PDB entry 8WA1 | electron microscopy, 2.80 A resolution | chains B and C of the 23 polymer chains in the assembly

# Chain B
Protein: DNA-directed RNA polymerase subunit beta
Organism: Nicotiana tabacum
UniProt: P06271 (RPOB_TOBAC); residues 1-1070 here = UniProt positions 1-1070
Amino-acid sequence (1070 residues; numbered 1 to 1070; the number before each row is that of its first residue):
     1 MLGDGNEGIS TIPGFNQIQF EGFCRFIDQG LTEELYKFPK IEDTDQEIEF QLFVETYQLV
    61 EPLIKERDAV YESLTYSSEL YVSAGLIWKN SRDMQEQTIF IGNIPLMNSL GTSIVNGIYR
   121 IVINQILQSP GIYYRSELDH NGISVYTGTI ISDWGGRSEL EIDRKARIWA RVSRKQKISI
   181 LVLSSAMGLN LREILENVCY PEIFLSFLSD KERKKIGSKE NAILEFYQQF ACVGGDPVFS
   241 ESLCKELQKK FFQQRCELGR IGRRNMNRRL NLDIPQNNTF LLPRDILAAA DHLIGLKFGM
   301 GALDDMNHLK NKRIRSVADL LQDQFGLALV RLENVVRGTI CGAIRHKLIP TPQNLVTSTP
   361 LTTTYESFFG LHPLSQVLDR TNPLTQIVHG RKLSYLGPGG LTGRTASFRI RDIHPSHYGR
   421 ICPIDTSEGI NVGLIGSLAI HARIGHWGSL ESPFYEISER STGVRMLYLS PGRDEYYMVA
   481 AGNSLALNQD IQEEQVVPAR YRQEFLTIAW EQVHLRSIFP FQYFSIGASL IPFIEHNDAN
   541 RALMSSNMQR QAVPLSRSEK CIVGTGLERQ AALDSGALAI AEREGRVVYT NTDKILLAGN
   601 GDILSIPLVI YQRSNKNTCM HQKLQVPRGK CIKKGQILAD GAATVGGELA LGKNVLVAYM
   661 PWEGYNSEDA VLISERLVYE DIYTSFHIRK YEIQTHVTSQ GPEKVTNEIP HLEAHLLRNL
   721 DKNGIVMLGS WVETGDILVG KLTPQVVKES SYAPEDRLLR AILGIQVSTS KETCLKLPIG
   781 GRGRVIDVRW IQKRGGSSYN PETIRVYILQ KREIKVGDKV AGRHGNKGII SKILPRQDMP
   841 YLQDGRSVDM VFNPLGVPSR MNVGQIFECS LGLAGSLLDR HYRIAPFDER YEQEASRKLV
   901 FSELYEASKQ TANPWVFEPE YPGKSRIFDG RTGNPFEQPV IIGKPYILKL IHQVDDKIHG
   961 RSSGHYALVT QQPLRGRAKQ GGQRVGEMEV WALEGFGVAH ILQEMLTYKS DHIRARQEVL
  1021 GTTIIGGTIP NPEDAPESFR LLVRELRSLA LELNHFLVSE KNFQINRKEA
Unresolved in the structure: 1-5, 209-250, 746-769, 1070
Metal / ion sites: Zn2+: Glu535, His536, Asp888, Glu889, Ser896

# Chain C
Protein: DNA-directed RNA polymerase subunit gamma
Organism: Nicotiana tabacum
UniProt: A0A140G1Q3 (A0A140G1Q3_TOBAC); residues 1-688 here = UniProt positions 1-688
Amino-acid sequence (688 residues; numbered 1 to 688; the number before each row is that of its first residue):
     1 MNNNFSSMID RYKHQQLRIG SVSPQQISAW ATKILPNGEI VGEVTKPYTF HYKTNKPEKD
    61 GLFCERIFGP IKSGICACGN YRVIGDEKED PKFCEQCGVE FVDSRIRRYQ MGYIKLACPV
   121 THVWYLKRLP SYIANLLDKP LKELEGLVYC DFSFARPITK KPTFLRLRGL FEYEIQSWKY
   181 SIPLFFTTQG FDTFRNREIS TGAGAIREQL ADLDLRIIIE NSLVEWEELG EEGHTGNEWE
   241 DRKVGRRKDF LVRRVELAKH FIRTNIEPEW MVLCLLPVLP PELRPIIQID GGKLMSSDIN
   301 ELYRRVIYRN NTLTDLLTTS RSTPGELVMC QEKLVQEAVD TLLDNGIRGQ PMRDGHNKVY
   361 KSFSDVIEGK EGRFRETLLG KRVDYSGRSV IVVGPSLSLH RCGLPREIAI ELFQTFVIRG
   421 LIRQHLASNI GVAKSKIREK EPIVWEILQE VMQGHPVLLN RAPTLHRLGI QAFQPVLVEG
   481 RAICLHPLVC KGFNADFDGD QMAVHVPLSL EAQVEARLLM FSHMNLLSPA IGDPISVPTQ
   541 DMLIGLYVLT SGNHRGICVN RYNPCNRRNY QNQKRSDNSH YKYTKEPFFS NSYDAIGAYR
   601 QKRINLDSPL WLRWRLDQRV IASRETPIEV HYESLGTFYE IYGHYLIVRS LKKQILFIYI
   661 RTTVGHIALY REIEEAIQGF SRAYSSGT
Unresolved in the structure: 1-7, 287-294, 568-584, 686-688
Metal / ion sites: Mg2+: Asp496, Asp498, Asp500 (shared with 1 residue of chain S)

# Interface between chain B and chain C
Contacting residue pairs (188; chain B residue first):
  Arg404(B) - Lys370(C)
  Glu663(B) - Pro395(C)
  Tyr665(B) - Pro395(C)
  Ser667(B) - Phe497(C)
  Glu668(B) - Asp496(C)
  Glu668(B) - Phe497(C)
  Glu668(B) - Gln540(C)  hydrogen bond
  Asp669(B) - Phe497(C)
  Ala670(B) - Val393(C)  hydrophobic
  Gln700(B) - Thr54(C)
  Lys819(B) - Asp498(C)
  Lys827(B) - Asp498(C)  salt bridge
  Ile829(B) - Val392(C)  hydrophobic
  Ile829(B) - Phe497(C)
  Ile829(B) - Gly499(C)
  Ile830(B) - Val392(C)
  Ser831(B) - Val392(C)
  Ser831(B) - Val393(C)
  Asn853(B) - Asp541(C)  hydrogen bond
  Leu855(B) - Gln540(C)
  Leu855(B) - Asp541(C)
  Asn934(B) - Lys602(C)
  Pro935(B) - Lys602(C)
  Val954(B) - Val390(C)  hydrophobic
  Val954(B) - Arg481(C)
  Asp955(B) - Arg481(C)  salt bridge
  Lys957(B) - Arg388(C)
  Lys957(B) - Ser389(C)
  Lys957(B) - Val390(C)
  Lys957(B) - Gln501(C)
  Ile958(B) - Arg388(C)
  Ile958(B) - Ser389(C)
  Ile958(B) - Glu407(C)
  Ile958(B) - Ile408(C)  hydrophobic
  Ile958(B) - Arg481(C)
  His959(B) - Gly387(C)
  His959(B) - Arg388(C)  hydrogen bond (backbone-backbone)
  His959(B) - Ile408(C)
  Gly960(B) - Ser386(C)
  Gly960(B) - Glu411(C)
  Arg961(B) - Asp384(C)  salt bridge
  Arg961(B) - Tyr385(C)  hydrogen bond (backbone-backbone)
  Arg961(B) - Ser386(C)  hydrogen bond (backbone-backbone)
  Arg961(B) - Leu412(C)
  Ser962(B) - Asp384(C)
  Ser962(B) - Tyr385(C)  hydrogen bond (backbone-backbone)
  Ser962(B) - Glu411(C)
  Ser962(B) - Gln414(C)
  Tyr966(B) - Asp384(C)  hydrogen bond
  Leu968(B) - Arg108(C)
  Leu968(B) - Pro285(C)  hydrophobic
  Val969(B) - Arg108(C)  hydrogen bond (backbone-side chain)
  Val969(B) - Leu283(C)
  Gln971(B) - Arg108(C)
  Gln972(B) - Thr377(C)
  Gln972(B) - Lys381(C)
  Gln972(B) - Arg382(C)
  Pro973(B) - Arg382(C)
  Pro973(B) - Val383(C)
  Pro973(B) - Asp384(C)
  Leu974(B) - Arg382(C)  hydrogen bond (backbone-side chain)
  Arg975(B) - Arg382(C)
  Gly982(B) - Arg382(C)  hydrogen bond (backbone-side chain)
  Gly982(B) - Val383(C)
  Gln983(B) - Arg382(C)
  Gln983(B) - Val383(C)  hydrogen bond (backbone-backbone)
  Gln983(B) - Ser386(C)
  Gln983(B) - Gly387(C)
  Gln983(B) - Arg388(C)
  Gln983(B) - Ala503(C)
  Arg984(B) - Arg375(C)
  Arg984(B) - Glu376(C)  salt bridge
  Arg984(B) - Gly380(C)  hydrogen bond (side chain-backbone)
  Arg984(B) - Lys381(C)
  Arg984(B) - Arg382(C)
  Val985(B) - Gly380(C)
  Val985(B) - Lys381(C)  hydrogen bond (backbone-backbone)
  Glu987(B) - Arg375(C)
  Glu987(B) - Leu379(C)
  Glu987(B) - Gly380(C)  hydrogen bond (side chain-backbone)
  Met988(B) - Ala462(C)
  Met988(B) - Thr464(C)
  Glu989(B) - Asn460(C)  hydrogen bond
  Glu989(B) - Arg461(C)
  Glu989(B) - Thr464(C)
  Glu989(B) - Ile470(C)
  Ala992(B) - His466(C)
  Ala992(B) - Arg467(C)
  Leu993(B) - Ile470(C)  hydrophobic
  Phe996(B) - Arg467(C)
  Phe996(B) - Ile470(C)
  Phe996(B) - Met520(C)  hydrophobic
  Phe996(B) - Asn525(C)
  Val998(B) - Glu515(C)
  Val998(B) - Met520(C)  hydrophobic
  Ala999(B) - Glu515(C)
  His1000(B) - Glu511(C)
  His1000(B) - Glu515(C)  hydrogen bond (backbone-side chain)
  Ile1001(B) - Leu458(C)  hydrophobic
  Ile1001(B) - Ala512(C)
  Ile1001(B) - Glu515(C)  hydrogen bond (backbone-side chain)
  Ile1001(B) - Ala516(C)
  Ile1001(B) - Met520(C)  hydrophobic
  Glu1004(B) - Pro507(C)
  Glu1004(B) - Leu508(C)
  Glu1004(B) - Ser509(C)  hydrogen bond (side chain-backbone)
  Glu1004(B) - Ala512(C)
  Met1005(B) - Val383(C)
  Met1005(B) - His505(C)
  Leu1006(B) - Lys381(C)  hydrogen bond (backbone-side chain)
  Tyr1008(B) - Leu508(C)
  Tyr1008(B) - Ser509(C)  hydrogen bond
  Lys1009(B) - Val383(C)
  Lys1009(B) - Asp384(C)  hydrogen bond (backbone-backbone)
  Lys1009(B) - Tyr385(C)
  Lys1009(B) - His505(C)
  Lys1009(B) - Val506(C)
  Ser1010(B) - Lys381(C)
  Ser1010(B) - Arg382(C)  hydrogen bond (side chain-backbone)
  Ser1010(B) - Val383(C)
  Ile1013(B) - Arg105(C)
  Ile1013(B) - Arg108(C)
  Val1019(B) - Tyr385(C)
  Leu1020(B) - Tyr385(C)
  Leu1020(B) - Thr415(C)
  Thr1023(B) - Thr415(C)
  Thr1023(B) - Phe416(C)
  Thr1023(B) - Arg419(C)
  Ile1024(B) - Thr415(C)
  Ile1024(B) - Arg419(C)
  Ile1025(B) - Arg419(C)
  Gly1026(B) - Arg419(C)
  Ile1029(B) - Leu508(C)  hydrophobic
  Ile1029(B) - Ser509(C)
  Glu1037(B) - Arg108(C)  salt bridge
  Glu1037(B) - Tyr109(C)  hydrogen bond
  Ser1038(B) - Leu378(C)
  Ser1038(B) - Lys381(C)  hydrogen bond
  Phe1039(B) - Leu378(C)
  Arg1040(B) - Tyr109(C)
  Leu1041(B) - Arg108(C)
  Leu1041(B) - Leu283(C)  hydrophobic
  Leu1042(B) - Arg373(C)
  Leu1042(B) - Phe374(C)  hydrophobic
  Leu1042(B) - Leu378(C)  hydrophobic
  Arg1044(B) - Tyr109(C)  hydrogen bond (side chain-backbone)
  Arg1044(B) - Met111(C)
  Arg1044(B) - Leu279(C)
  Arg1044(B) - Leu283(C)
  Glu1045(B) - Leu279(C)
  Glu1045(B) - Phe363(C)
  Glu1045(B) - Val366(C)
  Glu1045(B) - Ile367(C)
  Arg1047(B) - Trp30(C)
  Arg1047(B) - Met111(C)
  Arg1047(B) - Pro277(C)
  Ser1048(B) - Leu279(C)
  Ser1048(B) - Tyr303(C)  hydrogen bond
  Ser1048(B) - Phe363(C)
  Leu1049(B) - His122(C)
  Leu1049(B) - Trp124(C)  hydrophobic
  Leu1049(B) - Leu343(C)  hydrophobic
  Leu1049(B) - Phe363(C)  hydrophobic
  Leu1049(B) - Ile367(C)  hydrophobic
  Ala1050(B) - Gly20(C)
  Ala1050(B) - Ser21(C)
  Ala1050(B) - Val22(C)
  Leu1051(B) - Gly20(C)
  Leu1051(B) - Val22(C)
  Leu1051(B) - Trp124(C)  hydrophobic
  Glu1052(B) - Arg18(C)
  Glu1052(B) - Ile19(C)
  Glu1052(B) - Gly20(C)  hydrogen bond (backbone-backbone)
  Glu1052(B) - Val22(C)
  Glu1052(B) - Gln26(C)
  Glu1052(B) - Trp30(C)
  Leu1053(B) - Arg18(C)
  Asn1054(B) - Gln16(C)
  Asn1054(B) - Leu17(C)
  Asn1054(B) - Arg18(C)  hydrogen bond (backbone-backbone)
  His1055(B) - Gln15(C)
  His1055(B) - Gln16(C)
  His1055(B) - Leu17(C)
  Phe1056(B) - Gln16(C)  hydrogen bond (backbone-backbone)
  Leu1057(B) - His14(C)
  Val1058(B) - His14(C)  hydrogen bond (backbone-backbone)
  Val1058(B) - Gln16(C)
  Glu1060(B) - Tyr12(C)
Also at the interface, not in a pair above, chain B (100 interface residues in all): Pro661, Gly664, Asn666, Ser699, Lys815, Val816, Gly817, Gly828, Ser963, Gly976, Gly986, Val990, Gly997, Asp1011, Thr1028, Asn1031, Leu1046, Ile1065
Also at the interface, not in a pair above, chain C (102 interface residues in all): Lys53, Leu273, Leu276, Pro280, Glu282, Ser396, Ile422, Pro463, Leu468, Ala482, Cys490, Ala495, Leu510, Leu519, Ile544

# Overview
The interface between chain B and chain C involves 100 residues on one side and 102 on the other; the contacts
include 30 hydrogen bonds and 5 salt bridges. Polar pairs include Lys827(B)-Asp498(C), Asp955(B)-Arg481(C) and
Arg961(B)-Asp384(C). Glu535(B), His536(B), Asp888(B), Glu889(B) and Ser896(B) coordinate Zn2+.
Chain B is DNA-directed RNA polymerase subunit beta and chain C is DNA-directed RNA polymerase subunit gamma,
both from Nicotiana tabacum; the structure, The cryo-EM structure of the Nicotiana tabacum PEP-PAP-TEC2, was
determined by electron microscopy together with 8W9Z and 8WA0 from the same study.
